Entry 7BU8 (electron microscopy, 3.80 A resolution); this record covers chains C and D of the 12 polymer chains in the assembly.

[Chain C]
Molecule: Genome polyprotein
Organism: Zika virus ZIKV/H. sapiens/FrenchPolynesia/10087PF/2013
Notes: EC 3.4.21.91, 3.6.1.15, 3.6.4.13, 2.1.1.56, 2.1.1.57, 2.7.7.48
Reference sequence: A0A024B7W1 (POLG_ZIKVF); residues 1-504 here correspond to UniProt positions 291-794 (UniProt number = residue number + 290)
Chain sequence (504 residues; row label = number of the first residue in the row):
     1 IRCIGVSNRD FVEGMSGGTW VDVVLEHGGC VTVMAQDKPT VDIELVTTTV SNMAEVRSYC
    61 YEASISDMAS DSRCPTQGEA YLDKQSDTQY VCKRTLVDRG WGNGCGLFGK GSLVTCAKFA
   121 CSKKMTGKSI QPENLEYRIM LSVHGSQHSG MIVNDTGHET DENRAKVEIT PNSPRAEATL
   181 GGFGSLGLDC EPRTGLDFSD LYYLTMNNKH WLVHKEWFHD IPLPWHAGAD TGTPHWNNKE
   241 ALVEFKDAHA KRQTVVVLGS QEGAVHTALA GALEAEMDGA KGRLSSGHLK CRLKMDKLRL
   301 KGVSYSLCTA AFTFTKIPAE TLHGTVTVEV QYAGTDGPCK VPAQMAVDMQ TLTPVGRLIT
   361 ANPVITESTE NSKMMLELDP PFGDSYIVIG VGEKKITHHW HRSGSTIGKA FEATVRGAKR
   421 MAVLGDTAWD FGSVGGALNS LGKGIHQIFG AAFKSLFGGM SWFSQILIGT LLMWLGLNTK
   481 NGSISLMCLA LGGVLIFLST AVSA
Cystine bridges: C3-C30, C60-C121, C74-C105, C92-C116, C190-C291, C308-C339
Covalent attachments: N-acetylglucosamine (NAG) linked to N154

[Chain D]
Molecule: Zika virus M protein
Organism: Zika virus ZIKV/H. sapiens/FrenchPolynesia/10087PF/2013
Chain sequence (75 residues; numbered 1 to 75; the number before each row is that of its first residue):
     1 AVTLPSHSTR KLQTRSQTWL ESREYTKHLI RVENWIFRNP GFALAAAAIA WLLGSSTSQK
    61 VIYLVMILLI APAYS

[Chain C / chain D interface]
Residue-residue contacts (35):
  E216(C) with R38(D)
  D220(C) with N34(D); R38(D), salt bridge
  E244(C) with S22(D); R23(D), salt bridge
  K246(C) with Q17(D); T18(D); W19(D), hydrogen bond (side chain-backbone); S22(D)
  D247(C) with Q17(D)
  H249(C) with S16(D)
  V256(C) with W19(D), hydrophobic
  L258(C) with R23(D)
  T267(C) with A1(D); V2(D)
  S455(C) with G41(D)
  L456(C) with G41(D); F42(D); A45(D), hydrophobic
  F457(C) with F42(D), hydrophobic; A45(D), hydrophobic
  G459(C) with W35(D); N39(D)
  M460(C) with W35(D), hydrophobic; A71(D), hydrophobic; S75(D)
  F463(C) with Y74(D), hydrophobic
  S464(C) with S75(D), hydrogen bond
  I468(C) with F42(D), hydrophobic; I49(D), hydrophobic
  L471(C) with I49(D), hydrophobic
  L472(C) with I49(D), hydrophobic
  L475(C) with L52(D), hydrophobic; L53(D), hydrophobic
  T479(C) with L52(D)
Interface residues without a listed pair, chain C (26 interface residues in all): H219, E240, A248, S461, I484
Interface residues without a listed pair, chain D (22 interface residues in all): L20

[Overview]
26 residues of chain C and 22 residues of chain D are in contact, with 2 hydrogen bonds and 2 salt bridges.
Among the polar pairs are D220(C)-R38(D), E244(C)-R23(D) and K246(C)-W19(D).
Chain C is Genome polyprotein and chain D is Zika virus M protein, both from Zika virus ZIKV/H.
sapiens/FrenchPolynesia/10087PF/2013; the structure, Cryo-EM structure of zika virus complexed with Fab
SIgN-3C at pH 6.5, was determined by electron microscopy (same publication as 7BUA, 7BUB, 7BUD, 7BUE and
7BUF).
